8FRM - chains F and G of the 4 polymer chains in the assembly; structure by electron microscopy, 3.14 A resolution.

== Chain F ==
Name: Lipopolysaccharide export system permease protein LptF
Organism: Acinetobacter baylyi ADP1
Reference sequence: Q6FFD7 (Q6FFD7_ACIAD); residues 1-366 here = UniProt positions 1-366
Amino-acid sequence (366 residues; numbered 1 to 366; the number before each row is that of its first residue):
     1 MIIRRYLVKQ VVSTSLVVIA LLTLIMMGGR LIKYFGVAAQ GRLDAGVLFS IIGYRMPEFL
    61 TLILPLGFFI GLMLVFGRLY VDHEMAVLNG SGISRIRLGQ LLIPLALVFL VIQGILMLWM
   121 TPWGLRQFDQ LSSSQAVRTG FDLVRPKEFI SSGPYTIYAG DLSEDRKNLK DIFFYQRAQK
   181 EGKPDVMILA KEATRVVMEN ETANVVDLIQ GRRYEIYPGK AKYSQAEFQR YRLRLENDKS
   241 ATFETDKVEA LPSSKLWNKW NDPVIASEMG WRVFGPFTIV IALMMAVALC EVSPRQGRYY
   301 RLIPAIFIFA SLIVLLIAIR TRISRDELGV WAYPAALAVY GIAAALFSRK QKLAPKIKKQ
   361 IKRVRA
Not modelled in the structure: 1, 177-184, 196-203, 217-222, 236-246, 351-366
Ligand contacts: JSG ((2R,4R,5R,6R)-6-[(1R)-1,2-bis(oxidanyl)ethyl]-2-[(2R,4R,5R,6R)-6-[(1R)-1,2-bis(oxidanyl)ethyl]-5-[(2S,3S,4R,5R,6R)-6-[(1S)-1,2-bis(oxidanyl)ethyl]-4-[(2R,3S,4R,5S,6R)-6-[(1S)-2-[(2S,3S,4S,5S,6R)-6-[(1S)-1,2-bis(oxidanyl)ethyl]-3,4,5-tris(oxidanyl)oxan-2-yl]oxy-1-oxidanyl-ethyl]-3,4-bis(oxidanyl)-5-phosphonooxy-oxan-2-yl]oxy-3-oxidanyl-5-phosphonooxy-oxan-2-yl]oxy-2-carboxy-2-[[(2R,3S,4R,5R,6R)-5-[[(3R)-3-dodecanoyloxytetradecanoyl]amino]-6-[[(2R,3S,4R,5R,6R)-3-oxidanyl-5-[[(3R)-3-oxidanyltetradecanoyl]amino]-4-[(3R)-3-oxidanyltetradecanoyl]oxy-6-phosphonooxy-oxan-2-yl]methoxy]-3-phosphonooxy-4-[(3R)-3-tetradecanoyloxytetradecanoyl]oxy-oxan-2-yl]methoxy]oxan-4-yl]oxy-4,5-bis(oxidanyl)oxane-2-carboxylic acid): Leu22, Ile25, Met26, Arg30, Lys33, Tyr34, Arg55, Glu58, Phe59, Thr61, Leu62, Pro65, Leu66, Gln113, Met117, Trp271, Gly275, Thr278, Ile306, Ala310, Ile313, Leu316, Ile317
What the authors report for this chain:
  - mutagenesis - R30A, R55G: abolished growth
  - mutagenesis - R30K, R55K: decreased growth in response to antibiotic
  - mutagenesis - I317N: decreased growth in response to macrocyclic peptides

== Chain G ==
Name: LPS export ABC transporter permease LptG
Organism: Acinetobacter baylyi ADP1
Reference sequence: Q6FFD6 (Q6FFD6_ACIAD); residue numbers follow UniProt; this construct covers 1-356
Amino-acid sequence (356 residues; row label = number of the first residue in the row):
     1 MLARRIVAKH VTKTTALAML GTTIVLVILQ VLFTYLGELS NLKADYSAWQ AFLYVLWGAP
    61 RYLYEILPIS ALIGAILGLG TLASNSELIV MRSVGISLWR IVGWVIRSAL VLVLLSFALS
   121 EWVVPYTNER ANSVKSHQSV AALGEVRGYW SREGQRFIYV DYANSQGQLK RIQVVDFDDN
   181 YRLKSVTNAE QGQFVKDGQW LLNHSQQMAI QGQGDAVLAN AAKQPFSLAL QPKYVHMVTI
   241 DPEDLSFSQL VSFMNYMREY SQVPKTYQLA FWKKVASPFA LITLVLVACS FIFGPLRQQS
   301 MGFRLVIALF IGLGFYYLQD FLGYASLVYN PSPAWFVLGP IVLMFVAGSY LLYRAR
Not modelled in the structure: 1-3, 138-144, 211-217, 356
Ligand contacts: JSG ((2R,4R,5R,6R)-6-[(1R)-1,2-bis(oxidanyl)ethyl]-2-[(2R,4R,5R,6R)-6-[(1R)-1,2-bis(oxidanyl)ethyl]-5-[(2S,3S,4R,5R,6R)-6-[(1S)-1,2-bis(oxidanyl)ethyl]-4-[(2R,3S,4R,5S,6R)-6-[(1S)-2-[(2S,3S,4S,5S,6R)-6-[(1S)-1,2-bis(oxidanyl)ethyl]-3,4,5-tris(oxidanyl)oxan-2-yl]oxy-1-oxidanyl-ethyl]-3,4-bis(oxidanyl)-5-phosphonooxy-oxan-2-yl]oxy-3-oxidanyl-5-phosphonooxy-oxan-2-yl]oxy-2-carboxy-2-[[(2R,3S,4R,5R,6R)-5-[[(3R)-3-dodecanoyloxytetradecanoyl]amino]-6-[[(2R,3S,4R,5R,6R)-3-oxidanyl-5-[[(3R)-3-oxidanyltetradecanoyl]amino]-4-[(3R)-3-oxidanyltetradecanoyl]oxy-6-phosphonooxy-oxan-2-yl]methoxy]-3-phosphonooxy-4-[(3R)-3-tetradecanoyloxytetradecanoyl]oxy-oxan-2-yl]methoxy]oxan-4-yl]oxy-4,5-bis(oxidanyl)oxane-2-carboxylic acid): Leu26, Leu29, Gln30, Phe33, Thr34, Glu65, Ile66, Ile69, Leu309, Phe310, Leu313, Tyr316, Tyr317

== How chain F and chain G interact ==
Pairs across the interface (56):
  Ile25(F) with Phe310(G), hydrophobic; Leu313(G), hydrophobic; Tyr317(G)
  Gly29(F) with Tyr317(G)
  Ile32(F) with Tyr317(G), hydrophobic; Phe321(G), hydrophobic; Tyr324(G)
  Phe35(F) with Phe321(G), hydrophobic; Tyr324(G), hydrophobic; Ala325(G)
  Gly36(F) with Tyr324(G)
  Ala39(F) with Tyr324(G)
  Gln40(F) with Leu327(G)
  Lys147(F) with Gln262(G); Val263(G); Pro264(G); Lys265(G)
  Glu148(F) with Pro264(G); Thr266(G)
  Phe149(F) with Trp150(G); Ser151(G); Arg152(G); Phe157(G), hydrophobic
  Ser151(F) with Trp150(G)
  Thr156(F) with Trp150(G), hydrogen bond
  Tyr158(F) with Arg152(G), hydrogen bond; Gln262(G), hydrogen bond
  Glu164(F) with Val328(G); Tyr329(G)
  Asp171(F) with Arg152(G), salt bridge; Tyr181(G)
  Phe173(F) with Trp150(G), hydrophobic; Phe157(G), hydrophobic
  Tyr175(F) with Trp150(G), hydrophobic; Gln173(G), hydrogen bond
  Met187(F) with Val175(G), hydrophobic; Leu183(G), hydrophobic
  Leu189(F) with Phe177(G), hydrophobic; Tyr181(G), hydrophobic
  Arg212(F) with Tyr181(G)
  Tyr214(F) with Phe177(G), hydrophobic; Tyr181(G), hydrogen bond (side chain-backbone); Arg182(G); Leu183(G), hydrophobic
  Tyr223(F) with Leu183(G), hydrophobic; Met208(G), hydrophobic; Ile210(G)
  Gln296(F) with Ser300(G)
  Gly297(F) with Ser300(G)
  Tyr299(F) with Gly302(G); Phe303(G), hydrophobic
  Ile303(F) with Leu305(G), hydrophobic; Val306(G), hydrophobic
  Phe307(F) with Leu29(G), hydrophobic; Phe33(G), hydrophobic
  Val314(F) with Leu36(G), hydrophobic
Interface residues without a listed pair, chain F (33 interface residues in all): Leu21, Gly28, Ser163, Ile216, Tyr300
Interface residues without a listed pair, chain G (38 interface residues in all): Asn180, Val186, Asp320, Asn330

== Summary ==
Chain F and chain G form an interface of 33 and 38 residues respectively, with 5 hydrogen bonds and 1 salt
bridge. Among the polar pairs are Asp171(F)-Arg152(G), Thr156(F)-Trp150(G) and Tyr158(F)-Arg152(G). From the
paper: R30A and R55G of chain F abolish growth; R30K and R55K of chain F reduce growth in response to
antibiotic.
Chain F is Lipopolysaccharide export system permease protein LptF and chain G is LPS export ABC transporter
permease LptG, both from Acinetobacter baylyi ADP1; the structure, Acinetobacter baylyi LptB2FG bound to
lipopolysaccharide, was determined by electron microscopy (same publication as 8FRL, 8FRN, 8FRO, 8FRP, 8UFG
and 8UFH).
